6PB6 - chains D and 1 of the 10 polymer chains in the assembly; structure by electron microscopy, 4.29 A resolution (low resolution: residue-level contacts below are approximate; hydrogen-bond / salt-bridge calls are withheld).

== Chain D ==
Protein: DNA-directed RNA polymerase subunit beta'
From: Escherichia coli
Notes: EC 2.7.7.6
UniProtKB: P0A8T8 (RPOC_ECO57); numbering as in UniProt (aligned over 1-1407)
Chain sequence (1407 residues; numbered 1 to 1407; the number before each row is that of its first residue):
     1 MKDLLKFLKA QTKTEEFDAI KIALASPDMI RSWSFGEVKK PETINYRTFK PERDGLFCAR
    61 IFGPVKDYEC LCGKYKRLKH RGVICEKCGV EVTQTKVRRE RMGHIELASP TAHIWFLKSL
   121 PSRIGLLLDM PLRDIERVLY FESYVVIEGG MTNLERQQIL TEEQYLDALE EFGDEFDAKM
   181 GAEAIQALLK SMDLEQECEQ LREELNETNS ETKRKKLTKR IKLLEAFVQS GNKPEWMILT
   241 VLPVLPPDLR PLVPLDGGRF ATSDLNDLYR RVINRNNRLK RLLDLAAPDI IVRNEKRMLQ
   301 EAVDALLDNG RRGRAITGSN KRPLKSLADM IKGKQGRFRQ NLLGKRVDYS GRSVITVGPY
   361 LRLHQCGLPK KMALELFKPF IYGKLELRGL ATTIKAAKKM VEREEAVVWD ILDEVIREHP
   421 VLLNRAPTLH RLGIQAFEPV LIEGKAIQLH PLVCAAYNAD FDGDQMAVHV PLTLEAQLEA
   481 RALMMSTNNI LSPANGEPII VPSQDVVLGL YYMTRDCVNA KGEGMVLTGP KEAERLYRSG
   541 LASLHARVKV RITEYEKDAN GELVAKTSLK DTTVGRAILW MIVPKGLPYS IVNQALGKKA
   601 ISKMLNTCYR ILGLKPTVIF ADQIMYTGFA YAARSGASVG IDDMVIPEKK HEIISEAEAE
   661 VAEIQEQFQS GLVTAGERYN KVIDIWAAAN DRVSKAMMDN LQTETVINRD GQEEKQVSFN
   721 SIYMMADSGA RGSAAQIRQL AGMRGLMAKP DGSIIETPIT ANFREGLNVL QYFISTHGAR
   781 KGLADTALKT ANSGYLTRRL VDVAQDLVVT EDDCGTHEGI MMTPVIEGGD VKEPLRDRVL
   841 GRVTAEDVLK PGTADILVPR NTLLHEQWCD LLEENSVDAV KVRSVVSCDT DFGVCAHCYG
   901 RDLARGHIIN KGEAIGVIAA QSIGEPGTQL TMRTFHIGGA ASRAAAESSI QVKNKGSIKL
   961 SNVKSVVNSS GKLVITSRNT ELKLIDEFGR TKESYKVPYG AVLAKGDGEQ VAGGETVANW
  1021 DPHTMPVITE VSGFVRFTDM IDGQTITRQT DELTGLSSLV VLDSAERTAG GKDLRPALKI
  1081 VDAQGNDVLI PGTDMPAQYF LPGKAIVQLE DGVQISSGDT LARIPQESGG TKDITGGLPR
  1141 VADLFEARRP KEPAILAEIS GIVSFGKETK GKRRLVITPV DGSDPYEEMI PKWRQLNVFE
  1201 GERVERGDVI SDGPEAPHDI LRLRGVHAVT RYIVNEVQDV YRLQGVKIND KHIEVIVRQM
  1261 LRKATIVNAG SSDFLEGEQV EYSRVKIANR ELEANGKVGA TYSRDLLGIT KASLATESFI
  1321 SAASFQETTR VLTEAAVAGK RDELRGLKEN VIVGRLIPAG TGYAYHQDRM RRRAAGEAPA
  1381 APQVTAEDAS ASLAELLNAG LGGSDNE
Not modelled in the structure: 1-14, 933-947, 1127-1136, 1377-1407
Bound ions: Zn2+ site 1: Cys70, Cys72, Cys85, Cys88; Mg2+: Asp460, Asp462, Asp464; Zn2+ site 2: Cys814, Cys888, Cys895, Cys898
UniProt features mapped onto this chain:
  - binding site (Zn(2+)): Cys70, Cys72, Cys85, Cys88, Cys814, Cys888, Cys895, Cys898
  - binding site (Mg(2+)): Asp460, Asp462, Asp464
  - modified residue: Lys972 (N6-acetyllysine)

== Chain 1 ==
Molecule: Synthetic nontemplate strand DNA
Sequence (78 nucleotides; numbered 13 to 90; the number before each row is that of its first residue):
    13 CTTTTTTGCC TAAAATGTGA TCTAGATCAC ATTTTTCGCA TCTTTTTTAT GCTATAATGT
    73 GTGCAGTCTG ACGCGGCG

== Chain D / chain 1 interface ==
Residue-residue contacts (5; chain D residue first):
  Tyr46(D) with DT59(1); DT60(1)
  Leu120(D) with DC86(1)
  Arg133(D) with DG88(1)
  Lys1311(D) with DG85(1)
Also at the interface, not in a pair above, chain D (6 interface residues in all): Arg314, Arg1148
Also at the interface, not in a pair above, chain 1 (8 interface residues in all): DC76, DA83, DC84

== In short ==
6 residues of chain D face 8 of chain 1 across their interface. The Zn2+ site 1 is built by Cys70(D),
Cys72(D), Cys85(D) and Cys88(D). Asp460(D), Asp462(D) and Asp464(D) coordinate Mg2+. UniProt lists 8
Zn2+-binding residues and 3 Mg2+-binding residues on chain D.
Here chain D is DNA-directed RNA polymerase subunit beta' (Escherichia coli) and chain 1 is Synthetic
nontemplate strand DNA. Entry 6PB6 (The E. coli class-II CAP-dependent transcription activation complex at the
state 2) was determined by electron microscopy together with 6PB4 and 6PB5 from the same study.
